Entry 4RZR (X-ray diffraction, 2.20 A resolution); this record covers chains A and C of the 3 polymer chains in the assembly.

# Chain A
Molecule: DNA polymerase IV
Organism: Sulfolobus solfataricus
Notes: EC 2.7.7.7
UniProt: Q97W02 (DPO4_SULSO); residue numbers follow UniProt; this construct covers 1-352
Chain sequence (352 residues; numbered 1 to 352; the number before each row is that of its first residue):
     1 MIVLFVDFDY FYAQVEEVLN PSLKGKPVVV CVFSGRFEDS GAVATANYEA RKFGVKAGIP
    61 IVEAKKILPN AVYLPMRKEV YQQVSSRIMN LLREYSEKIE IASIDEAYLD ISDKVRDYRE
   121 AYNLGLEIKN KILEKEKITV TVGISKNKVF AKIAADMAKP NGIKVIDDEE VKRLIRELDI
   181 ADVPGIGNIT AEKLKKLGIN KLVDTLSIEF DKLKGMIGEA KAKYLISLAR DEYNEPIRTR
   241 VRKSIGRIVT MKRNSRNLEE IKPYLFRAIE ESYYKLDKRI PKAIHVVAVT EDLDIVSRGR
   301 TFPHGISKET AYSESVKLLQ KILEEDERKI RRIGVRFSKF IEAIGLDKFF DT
Disordered / not traced: 343-352
UniProt features mapped onto this chain:
  - active site: Glu106
  - binding site (Mg(2+)): Asp7, Asp105
  - site: Tyr12 (Substrate discrimination)
  - mutagenesis: Asp105 to Glu106 (Loss of function), Glu342 to Thr352 (Almost complete loss of interaction with PCNA)
Metal / ion sites: Ca2+ site 1: Asp7, Asp105, Glu106; Ca2+ site 2: Asp7, Phe8, Asp105; Na+: Ala181, Ile186
Reported in the primary citation:
  - binding site for the 18-nt DNA strand: Gly58
  - conformationally variable residues (loop rearrangement): Cys31 to Gly41

# Chain C
Molecule: 13-nt DNA strand
Sequence (13 nucleotides; numbered 1 to 13; the number before each row is that of its first residue):
     1 CCCAATACCA GTC

# Interface between chain A and chain C
Residue-residue contacts (29):
  Ser103(A) - DC13(C)  sugar contact
  Asp105(A) - DC13(C)  phosphate contact
  Glu106(A) - DC13(C)  phosphate contact
  Lys152(A) - DC13(C)  salt bridge to the phosphate
  Pro184(A) - DT12(C)  phosphate contact
  Gly185(A) - DG11(C)  sugar contact
  Gly185(A) - DT12(C)  hydrogen bond to the phosphate
  Ile186(A) - DG11(C)  phosphate contact
  Ile186(A) - DT12(C)  phosphate contact
  Gly187(A) - DG11(C)  hydrogen bond to the phosphate
  Asn188(A) - DG11(C)  phosphate contact
  Ile189(A) - DA10(C)  phosphate contact
  Ile189(A) - DG11(C)  phosphate contact
  Thr190(A) - DA10(C)  hydrogen bond to the phosphate
  Thr190(A) - DG11(C)  hydrogen bond to the phosphate
  Lys193(A) - DA10(C)  salt bridge to the phosphate
  His285(A) - DA7(C)  base contact
  Ile295(A) - DC8(C)  sugar contact
  Val296(A) - DC8(C)  phosphate contact
  Ser297(A) - DA7(C)  sugar contact
  Ser297(A) - DC8(C)  hydrogen bond to the phosphate
  Arg298(A) - DA7(C)  phosphate contact
  Arg298(A) - DC8(C)  salt bridge to the phosphate
  Gly299(A) - DT6(C)  phosphate contact
  Gly299(A) - DA7(C)  hydrogen bond to the phosphate
  Arg300(A) - DT6(C)  phosphate contact
  Thr301(A) - DA5(C)  sugar contact
  Thr301(A) - DT6(C)  hydrogen bond to the phosphate
  Arg336(A) - DC8(C)  base contact
Interface residues without a listed pair, chain A (25 interface residues in all): Ile104, Val183, Lys221, Lys339

# Summary
25 residues of chain A and 8 residues of chain C are in contact; the contacts include 7 hydrogen bonds and 3
salt bridges. Polar pairs include Gly185(A)-DT12(C), Gly187(A)-DG11(C) and Thr190(A)-DA10(C). The paper
reports a binding site for the 18-nt DNA strand at Gly58(A); conformational variability at Cys31(A).
Here chain A is DNA polymerase IV (Sulfolobus solfataricus) and chain C is a 13-nt DNA strand. Entry 4RZR
(Bypass of a bulky adduct dG1,8 by DPO4) was determined by X-ray diffraction.
